8CSH - chains D and Y of the 4 polymer chains in the assembly; structure by X-ray diffraction, 2.25 A resolution.

# Chain D
Protein: Par
Source organism: unidentified plasmid
UniProt: Q9L8I7 (Q9L8I7_STAAU); numbering as in UniProt (aligned over 1-170)
Chain sequence (170 residues; each row starts with the number of its first residue):
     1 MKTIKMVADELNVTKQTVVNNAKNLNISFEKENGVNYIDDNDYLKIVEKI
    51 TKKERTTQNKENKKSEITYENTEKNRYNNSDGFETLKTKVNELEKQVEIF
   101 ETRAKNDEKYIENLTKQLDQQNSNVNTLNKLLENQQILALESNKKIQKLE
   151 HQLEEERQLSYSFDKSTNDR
Disordered / not traced: 54-170
From the paper describing this entry:
  - binding site for the 15-nt DNA strand: Lys-5, Thr-14, Lys-15, Gln-16, Thr-17, Asn-20, Asn-21, Lys-31, Asn-36, Lys-49, Lys-53
  - specificity-determining residues: Thr-14, Thr-17
  - binding site for the 17-nt DNA strand (chain Y): Lys-5, Thr-14, Lys-15, Gln-16, Thr-17, Asn-20, Asn-21, Lys-31, Asn-36, Lys-53
  - mutagenesis - L132A: decreased binding to the centromere

# Chain Y
Molecule: 17-nt DNA strand
Sequence (17 nucleotides; row label = number of the first residue in the row):
     7 TAGTTAGGTACCTAACA

# Interface between chain D and chain Y
Contacting residue pairs - 10 pairs, chain D then chain Y:
  Val-13(D) with DT10(Y), phosphate contact; DT11(Y), phosphate contact
  Thr-14(D) with DT11(Y), hydrogen bond to the phosphate; DA12(Y), phosphate contact
  Thr-17(D) with DT10(Y), sugar contact; DT11(Y), hydrogen bond to the phosphate
  Asn-20(D) with DT10(Y), base contact
  Asn-21(D) with DT10(Y), hydrogen bond to the phosphate
  Asn-24(D) with DG9(Y), phosphate contact
  Lys-53(D) with DG9(Y), phosphate contact
Also at the interface, not in a pair above, chain D (9 interface residues in all): Asn-12, Gln-16

# Overview
The interface between chain D and chain Y involves 9 residues on one side and 4 on the other, with 3 hydrogen
bonds. Polar pairs include Thr-14(D)/DT11(Y), Thr-17(D)/DT11(Y) and Asn-21(D)/DT10(Y). The paper reports a
binding site for the 15-nt DNA strand at Lys-5(D), Thr-14(D) and Lys-15(D) among others; L132A of chain D
reduces binding to the centromere.
Chain D is Par (unidentified plasmid) and chain Y is a 17-nt DNA strand; the structure, Structure of the DNA
binding domain of pSK1 Par partition protein bound to centromere DNA, was determined by X-ray diffraction.
